PDB entry 2XXD | X-ray diffraction, 1.88 A resolution | chain A

== Chain A ==
Name: RNA-directed RNA polymerase
From: Hepatitis C virus
Notes: EC 2.7.7.48; fragment: catalytic domain, residues 2443-3005
Reference sequence: Q99IB8 (POLG_HCVJF); residues 1-563 here correspond to UniProt positions 2443-3005 (UniProt number = residue number + 2442)
Chain sequence (563 residues; row label = number of the first residue in the row):
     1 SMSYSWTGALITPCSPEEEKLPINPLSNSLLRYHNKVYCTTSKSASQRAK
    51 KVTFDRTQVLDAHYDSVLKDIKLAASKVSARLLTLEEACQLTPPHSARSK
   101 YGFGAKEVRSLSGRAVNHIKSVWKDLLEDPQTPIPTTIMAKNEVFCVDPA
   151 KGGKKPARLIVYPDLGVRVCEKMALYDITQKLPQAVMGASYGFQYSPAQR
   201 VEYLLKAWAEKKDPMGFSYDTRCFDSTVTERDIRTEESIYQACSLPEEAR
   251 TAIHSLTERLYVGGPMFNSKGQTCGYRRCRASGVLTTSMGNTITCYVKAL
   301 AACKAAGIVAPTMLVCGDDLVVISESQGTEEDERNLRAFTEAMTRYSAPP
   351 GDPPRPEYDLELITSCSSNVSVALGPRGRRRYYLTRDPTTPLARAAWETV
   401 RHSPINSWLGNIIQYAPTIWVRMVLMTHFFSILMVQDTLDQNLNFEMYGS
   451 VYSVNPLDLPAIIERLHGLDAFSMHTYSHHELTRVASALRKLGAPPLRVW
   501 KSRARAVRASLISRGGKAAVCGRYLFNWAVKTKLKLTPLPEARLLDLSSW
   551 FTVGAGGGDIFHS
Swiss-Prot annotation at these positions:
  - binding site (Mg(2+)): Asp-220, Asp-318, Asp-319

== Summary ==
Curated annotation (UniProt) lists 3 Mg2+-binding residues.
Chain A is RNA-directed RNA polymerase (Hepatitis C virus); the structure, HCV-JFH1 NS5B polymerase structure
at 1.9 angstrom, was determined by X-ray diffraction, deposited together with 2XWH and 2XYM.
